8B22 - chains A and B; structure by X-ray diffraction, 3.98 A resolution.

# Chain A (and B)
Name: K(+)-stimulated pyrophosphate-energized sodium pump
From: Thermotoga maritima
Notes: EC 7.2.3.-; chain B of this document is another copy of the same molecule, construct and numbering; everything in this record applies to it too
Reference sequence: Q9S5X0 (HPPA_THEMA); numbering as in UniProt (aligned over 2-726)
Sequence (735 residues; numbered -8 to 726; the number before each row is that of its first residue; numbers below 1 keep their minus sign (Met-8 is residue -8)):
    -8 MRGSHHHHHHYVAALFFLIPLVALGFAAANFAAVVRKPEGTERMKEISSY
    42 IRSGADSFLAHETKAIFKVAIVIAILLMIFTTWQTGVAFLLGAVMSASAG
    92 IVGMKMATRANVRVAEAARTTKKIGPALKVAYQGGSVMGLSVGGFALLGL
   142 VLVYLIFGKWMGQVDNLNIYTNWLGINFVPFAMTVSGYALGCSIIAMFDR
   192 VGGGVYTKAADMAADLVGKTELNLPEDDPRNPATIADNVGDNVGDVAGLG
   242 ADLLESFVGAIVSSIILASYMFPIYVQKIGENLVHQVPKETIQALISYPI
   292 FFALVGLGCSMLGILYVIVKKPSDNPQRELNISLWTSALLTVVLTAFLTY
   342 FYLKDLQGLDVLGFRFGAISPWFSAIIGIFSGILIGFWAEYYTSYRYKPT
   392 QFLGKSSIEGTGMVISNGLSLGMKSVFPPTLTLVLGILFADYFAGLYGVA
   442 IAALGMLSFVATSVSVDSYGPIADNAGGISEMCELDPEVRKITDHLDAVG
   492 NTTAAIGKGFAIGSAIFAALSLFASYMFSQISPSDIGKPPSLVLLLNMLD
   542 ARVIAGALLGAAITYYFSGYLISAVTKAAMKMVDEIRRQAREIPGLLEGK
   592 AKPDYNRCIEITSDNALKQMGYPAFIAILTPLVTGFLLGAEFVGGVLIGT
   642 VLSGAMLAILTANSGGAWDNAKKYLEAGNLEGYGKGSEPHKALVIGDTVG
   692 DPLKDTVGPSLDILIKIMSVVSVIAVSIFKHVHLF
Unresolved in the structure: -8 to 1, 584-592 (chain B: -8 to 3, 584-593)
Sequence notes: initiating methionine (-8); expression tag (-7 to 1); engineered mutation Leu353 (Val in Q9S5X0), Gly395 (Ser in Q9S5X0)
Metal / ion sites: Mg2+ site 1: Asp202, Asp692 (together with diphosphate); Mg2+ site 2: Glu217 (together with diphosphate)
Small-molecule neighbours: diphosphate (DPO): Lys199, Asp202, Asp228, Asp232, Asp465, Lys695, Asp696
UniProt features mapped onto this chain:
  - binding site (substrate): Lys199, Lys695
  - binding site (Mg(2+)): Asp202, Asp206, Asn229, Asp232, Asp465
  - binding site (Ca(2+)): Asp660, Asp688, Asp692
  - site: Arg191 (Important for ion transport), Asp236 (Important for ion transport), Asp243 (Important for ion transport), Ala495 (Determinant of potassium dependence), Asp696 (Important for ion transport), Lys707 (Important for ion transport)

# Chain A / chain B interface
Contacting residue pairs (111):
  Glu400(A) with Met571(B)
  Gly403(A) with Ile686(B); Val690(B)
  Met404(A) with Met203(B), hydrophobic; Thr567(B)
  Ile406(A) with Ile406(B), hydrophobic; Val690(B), hydrophobic
  Ser407(A) with Ile563(B); Val690(B)
  Ser411(A) with Gly560(B), hydrogen bond (side chain-backbone); Ile563(B)
  Met414(A) with Tyr556(B); Tyr557(B); Ser559(B); Gly560(B)
  Lys415(A) with Tyr557(B); Gly560(B); Tyr561(B); Ser564(B)
  Val417(A) with Ala553(B); Tyr556(B), hydrophobic
  Phe418(A) with Leu550(B), hydrophobic; Ala553(B), hydrophobic; Ile554(B), hydrophobic
  Thr421(A) with Leu549(B); Ala553(B)
  Val425(A) with Ala546(B); Leu549(B), hydrophobic; Leu550(B)
  Ile428(A) with Ala542(B), hydrophobic; Leu549(B), hydrophobic
  Leu429(A) with Arg543(B); Ala546(B), hydrophobic; Leu629(B), hydrophobic
  Asp432(A) with Ala542(B)
  Leu437(A) with Leu540(B)
  Leu511(A) with Ile545(B), hydrophobic; Leu549(B), hydrophobic
  Phe514(A) with Met539(B)
  Ala515(A) with Leu540(B), hydrophobic
  Met518(A) with Leu540(B), hydrophobic
  Leu535(A) with Asn538(B), hydrogen bond (backbone-side chain); Leu540(B), hydrophobic
  Leu536(A) with Leu536(B), hydrophobic; Asn538(B)
  Leu537(A) with Leu537(B); Asn538(B), hydrogen bond (backbone-side chain); Met539(B), hydrogen bond (backbone-backbone)
  Asn538(A) with Leu535(B), hydrogen bond (side chain-backbone); Leu536(B); Leu537(B), hydrogen bond (side chain-backbone)
  Met539(A) with Phe514(B); Leu537(B), hydrogen bond (backbone-backbone); Ile639(B), hydrophobic
  Leu540(A) with Leu437(B); Ala515(B), hydrophobic; Met518(B), hydrophobic; Leu535(B), hydrophobic
  Ala542(A) with Ile428(B), hydrophobic; Asp432(B)
  Arg543(A) with Leu429(B)
  Ile545(A) with Leu511(B), hydrophobic
  Ala546(A) with Val425(B); Leu429(B), hydrophobic
  Ala548(A) with Leu643(B), hydrophobic
  Leu549(A) with Thr421(B); Val425(B), hydrophobic; Ile428(B), hydrophobic; Leu511(B), hydrophobic; Leu643(B)
  Leu550(A) with Phe418(B), hydrophobic; Val425(B)
  Ala552(A) with Met647(B), hydrophobic
  Ala553(A) with Val417(B); Phe418(B), hydrophobic; Thr421(B); Met647(B)
  Ile554(A) with Phe418(B), hydrophobic
  Tyr556(A) with Met414(B); Val417(B), hydrophobic; Tyr556(B), hydrogen bond; Met647(B), hydrophobic; Leu648(B); Leu651(B), hydrophobic
  Tyr557(A) with Met414(B); Lys415(B)
  Ser559(A) with Met414(B)
  Gly560(A) with Ser411(B), hydrogen bond (backbone-side chain); Met414(B); Lys415(B)
  Tyr561(A) with Lys415(B)
  Ile563(A) with Ser407(B); Ser411(B); Met414(B), hydrophobic
  Ser564(A) with Ser411(B)
  Thr567(A) with Met404(B)
  Leu629(A) with Leu429(B), hydrophobic
  Ile639(A) with Met539(B), hydrophobic
  Leu643(A) with Ala548(B), hydrophobic; Leu549(B), hydrophobic; Leu643(B), hydrophobic
  Met647(A) with Ala552(B), hydrophobic; Ala553(B); Tyr556(B), hydrophobic
  Leu648(A) with Tyr556(B)
  Leu651(A) with Tyr556(B), hydrophobic
  Ile686(A) with Thr402(B); Gly403(B)
  Val690(A) with Gly403(B); Ile406(B), hydrophobic; Ser407(B)
Also at the interface, not in a pair above, chain A (65 interface residues in all): Met203, Thr402, Asn408, Leu410, Leu422, Phe519, Met571, Phe633, Gly640, Ser644, Ala646, Thr689, Leu694
Also at the interface, not in a pair above, chain B (64 interface residues in all): Glu400, Asn408, Leu410, Leu422, Phe519, Phe633, Gly640, Ser644, Thr689, Leu694

# Summary
65 residues of chain A and 64 residues of chain B are in contact; the contacts include 9 hydrogen bonds. Among
the polar pairs are Ser411(A)-Gly560(B), Leu535(A)-Asn538(B) and Leu537(A)-Asn538(B). Ligands of chain A:
diphosphate.
Chain A and chain B are both K(+)-stimulated pyrophosphate-energized sodium pump (Thermotoga maritima); the
structure, Time-resolved structure of K+-dependent Na+-PPase from Thermotoga maritima 300-seconds post
reaction initiation with Na+, was determined by X-ray diffraction (same publication as 8B23, 8B24 and 8B37).
